PDB entry 6FHF | X-ray diffraction, 1.85 A resolution | chain A

== Chain A ==
Protein: Design
Organism: Escherichia coli
Amino-acid sequence (362 residues; each row starts with the number of its first residue):
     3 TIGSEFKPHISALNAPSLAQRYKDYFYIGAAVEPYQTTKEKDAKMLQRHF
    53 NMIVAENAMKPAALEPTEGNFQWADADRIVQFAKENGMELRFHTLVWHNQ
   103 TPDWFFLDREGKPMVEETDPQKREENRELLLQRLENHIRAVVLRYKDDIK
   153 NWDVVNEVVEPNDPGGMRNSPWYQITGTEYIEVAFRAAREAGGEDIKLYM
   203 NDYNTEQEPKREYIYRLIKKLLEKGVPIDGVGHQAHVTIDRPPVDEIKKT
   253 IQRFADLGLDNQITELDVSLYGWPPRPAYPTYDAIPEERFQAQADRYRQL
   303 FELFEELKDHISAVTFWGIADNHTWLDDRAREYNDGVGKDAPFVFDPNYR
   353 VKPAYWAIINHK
Unresolved in the structure: 3-4
Bound ions: Na+ near Glu-58 (its only coordinating residue here)

== Summary ==
Chain A is Design (Escherichia coli); the structure, Highly active enzymes by automated modular backbone
assembly and sequence design, was determined by X-ray diffraction, deposited together with 6FHE.
